7ZPO - chains I and M of the 10 polymer chains in the assembly; structure by electron microscopy, 3.24 A resolution.

Chain I (and M):
Protein: Ktr system potassium uptake protein B
From: Vibrio alginolyticus
Notes: chain M of this document is another copy of the same molecule, construct and numbering; everything in this record applies to it too
UniProt: O87953 (KTRB_VIBAL); residues 1-455 here = UniProt positions 1-455
Amino-acid sequence (455 residues; numbered 1 to 455; the number before each row is that of its first residue):
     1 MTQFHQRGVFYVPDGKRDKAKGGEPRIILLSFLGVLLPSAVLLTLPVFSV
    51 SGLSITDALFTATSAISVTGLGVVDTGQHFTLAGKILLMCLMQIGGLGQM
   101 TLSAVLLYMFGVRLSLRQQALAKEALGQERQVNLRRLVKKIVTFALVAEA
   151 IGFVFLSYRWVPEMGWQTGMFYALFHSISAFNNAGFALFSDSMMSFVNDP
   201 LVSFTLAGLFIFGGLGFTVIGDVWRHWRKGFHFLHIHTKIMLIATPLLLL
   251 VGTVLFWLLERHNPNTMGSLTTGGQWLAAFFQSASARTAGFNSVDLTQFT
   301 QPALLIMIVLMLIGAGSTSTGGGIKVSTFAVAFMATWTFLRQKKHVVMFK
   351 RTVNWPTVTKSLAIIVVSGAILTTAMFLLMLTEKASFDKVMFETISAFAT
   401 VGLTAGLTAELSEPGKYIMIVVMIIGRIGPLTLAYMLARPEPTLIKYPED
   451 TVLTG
Not modelled in the structure: 1-6, 17-20, 123-131 (chain M: 1-6, 17-19, 123-130)
Metal / ion sites: K+: V68, T69, N183, A184, A289, T400, V401
Curated features (UniProtKB/Swiss-Prot):
  - mutagenesis: G70 (G70A/S: Decrease in K(+) uptake activity; G70D: Exhibits very low K(+) uptake activity), G185 (G185A/D: Decrease in K(+) uptake activity; G185S: Exhibits very low K(+) uptake activity), G290 (G290A: Decrease in K(+) uptake activity; G290D/S: Lack of K(+) uptake activity), G314 (G314A: Does not affect Vmax for K(+) transport), G316 (G316A/S: Increases Vmax for K(+) transport), S317 (S317C: Increases Vmax for K(+) transport), T318 (T318C: Does not affect Vmax for K(+) transport), T320 (T320C: Increases Vmax for K(+) transport), G321 (G321A/S: Increases Vmax for K(+) transport), G322 (G322C: Increases Vmax for K(+) transport), G323 (G323S: Increases Vmax for K(+) transport), I324 (I324C: Increases Vmax for K(+) transport), 5 further mutagenesis entries in UniProt

Chain I / chain M interface:
Residue-residue contacts - 136 pairs, chain I then chain M:
  K21(I) with Q342(M)
  G22(I) with Q342(M), hydrogen bond (backbone-side chain)
  L107(I) with L453(M), hydrophobic
  H235(I) with D450(M), salt bridge; T451(M), hydrogen bond (side chain-backbone)
  I236(I) with D450(M); T451(M); V452(M), hydrophobic
  H237(I) with L453(M)
  I240(I) with V452(M), hydrophobic
  L259(I) with F377(M), hydrophobic; L381(M), hydrophobic
  Q301(I) with M380(M); F387(M)
  P302(I) with F377(M), hydrophobic; M380(M), hydrophobic; L381(M), hydrophobic
  L305(I) with T373(M); F377(M); M380(M), hydrophobic; F387(M), hydrophobic
  I306(I) with F377(M), hydrophobic
  V309(I) with T373(M)
  S317(I) with L453(M), hydrogen bond (side chain-backbone)
  G323(I) with G455(M)
  I324(I) with G455(M)
  K325(I) with G455(M), hydrogen bond (backbone-backbone)
  S327(I) with V452(M); L453(M), hydrogen bond (side chain-backbone)
  T328(I) with T454(M); G455(M), hydrogen bond (side chain-backbone)
  V331(I) with V452(M), hydrophobic
  T336(I) with V367(M)
  F339(I) with A363(M), hydrophobic; M436(M); L437(M), hydrophobic
  L340(I) with M436(M)
  Q342(I) with K21(M); G22(M); P25(M); M436(M); R439(M); P440(M); E441(M), hydrogen bond (backbone-backbone)
  K343(I) with P440(M)
  K344(I) with P440(M); E441(M)
  H345(I) with T443(M); K446(M)
  V347(I) with Y447(M), hydrophobic
  K350(I) with Y447(M), hydrogen bond; P448(M)
  R351(I) with P448(M), hydrogen bond (side chain-backbone); E449(M); D450(M), salt bridge
  T352(I) with Y447(M), hydrogen bond (side chain-backbone); P448(M), hydrogen bond (backbone-backbone); E449(M); D450(M), hydrogen bond (backbone-backbone)
  N354(I) with E449(M)
  W355(I) with T359(M)
  T357(I) with V452(M); T454(M)
  T359(I) with W355(M); T359(M)
  K360(I) with T454(M)
  S361(I) with T454(M)
  L362(I) with L362(M), hydrophobic; A363(M); V366(M), hydrophobic
  A363(I) with F339(M), hydrophobic
  I364(I) with G455(M)
  I365(I) with V366(M), hydrophobic
  V366(I) with L362(M), hydrophobic
  V367(I) with T336(M)
  T373(I) with L305(M); V309(M)
  F377(I) with L259(M), hydrophobic; P302(M); L305(M); I306(M), hydrophobic
  M380(I) with P302(M); L305(M), hydrophobic
  L381(I) with L259(M), hydrophobic
  F387(I) with L305(M), hydrophobic; D388(M)
  M391(I) with F387(M), hydrophobic
  P430(I) with G455(M)
  L431(I) with G455(M)
  L433(I) with L340(M), hydrophobic
  A434(I) with T454(M)
  M436(I) with F339(M); L340(M); Q342(M), hydrogen bond
  L437(I) with F339(M), hydrophobic
  P440(I) with Q342(M)
  E441(I) with R341(M); Q342(M), hydrogen bond (backbone-backbone); K343(M), salt bridge; K344(M)
  T443(I) with H345(M)
  K446(I) with H345(M)
  Y447(I) with V347(M), hydrophobic; K350(M), hydrogen bond; T352(M), hydrogen bond (backbone-side chain)
  P448(I) with K350(M); R351(M); T352(M), hydrogen bond (backbone-backbone)
  E449(I) with T352(M); N354(M)
  D450(I) with H235(M), salt bridge; I236(M); R351(M), salt bridge; T352(M), hydrogen bond (backbone-backbone)
  T451(I) with H235(M), hydrogen bond (backbone-side chain); I236(M)
  V452(I) with I236(M), hydrophobic; I240(M), hydrophobic; S327(M); V331(M), hydrophobic; T357(M)
  L453(I) with L107(M), hydrophobic; H237(M); S317(M), hydrogen bond (backbone-side chain); S327(M), hydrogen bond (backbone-side chain)
  T454(I) with T328(M); T357(M); K360(M); S361(M); I364(M); A434(M)
  G455(I) with K325(M); T328(M), hydrogen bond (backbone-side chain); I364(M); P430(M); L431(M), hydrogen bond (backbone-backbone)
Also at the interface, not in a pair above, chain I (72 interface residues in all): T218, V353, M376, D388
Also at the interface, not in a pair above, chain M (76 interface residues in all): T218, L255, Q301, T318, G323, V353, I365, M376, M391, L433

In short:
Chain I and chain M form an interface of 72 and 76 residues respectively, with 23 hydrogen bonds and 5 salt
bridges. Polar contacts include H235(I)-D450(M), R351(I)-D450(M) and E441(I)-K343(M). From UniProt: 17
mutagenesis sites on chain I.
Both chains are Ktr system potassium uptake protein B (Vibrio alginolyticus). Entry 7ZPO (native KtrAB
complex) was determined by electron microscopy.
